6UE7 - chains A and C of the 6 polymer chains in the assembly; structure by electron microscopy, 2.90 A resolution.

[Chain A]
Protein: Immunoglobulin heavy constant alpha 1
Source organism: Homo sapiens
UniProtKB: P01876 (IGHA1_HUMAN); residues 242-472 here correspond to UniProt positions 123-353 (UniProt number = residue number - 119)
Amino-acid sequence (245 residues; numbered 228 to 472; the number before each row is that of its first residue):
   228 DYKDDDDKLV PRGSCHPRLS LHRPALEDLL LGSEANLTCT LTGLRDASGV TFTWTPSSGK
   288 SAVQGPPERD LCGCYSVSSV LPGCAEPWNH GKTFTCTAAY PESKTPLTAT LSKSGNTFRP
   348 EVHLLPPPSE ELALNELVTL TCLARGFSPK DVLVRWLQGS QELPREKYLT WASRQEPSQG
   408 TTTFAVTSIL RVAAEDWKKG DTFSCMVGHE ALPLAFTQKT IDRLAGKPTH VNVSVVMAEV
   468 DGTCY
Disordered / not traced: 228-241, 454-455, 466-472
Sequence notes: expression tag (228-241)
Swiss-Prot annotation at these positions:
  - glycosylation: N263 (N-linked (GlcNAc...) (complex) asparagine)
Disulfides: C266-C323, C369-C432
Covalently attached groups: N-acetylglucosamine (NAG) linked to N263

[Chain C]
Protein: Polymeric immunoglobulin receptor
Source organism: Homo sapiens
UniProtKB: P01833 (PIGR_HUMAN); residues 1-585 here correspond to UniProt positions 19-603 (UniProt number = residue number + 18)
Amino-acid sequence (591 residues; numbered 1 to 591; the number before each row is that of its first residue):
     1 KSPIFGPEEV NSVEGNSVSI TCYYPPTSVN RHTRKYWCRQ GARGGCITLI SSEGYVSSKY
    61 AGRANLTNFP ENGTFVVNIA QLSQDDSGRY KCGLGINSRG LSFDVSLEVS QGPGLLNDTK
   121 VYTVDLGRTV TINCPFKTEN AQKRKSLYKQ IGLYPVLVID SSGYVNPNYT GRIRLDIQGT
   181 GQLLFSVVIN QLRLSDAGQY LCQAGDDSNS NKKNADLQVL KPEPELVYED LRGSVTFHCA
   241 LGPEVANVAK FLCRQSSGEN CDVVVNTLGK RAPAFEGRIL LNPQDKDGSF SVVITGLRKE
   301 DAGRYLCGAH SDGQLQEGSP IQAWQLFVNE ESTIPRSPTV VKGVAGGSVA VLCPYNRKES
   361 KSIKYWCLWE GAQNGRCPLL VDSEGWVKAQ YEGRLSLLEE PGNGTFTVIL NQLTSRDAGF
   421 YWCLTNGDTL WRTTVEIKII EGEPNLKVPG NVTAVLGETL KVPCHFPCKF SSYEKYWCKW
   481 NNTGCQALPS QDEGPSKAFV NCDENSRLVS LTLNLVTRAD EGWYWCGVKQ GHFYGETAAV
   541 YVAVEERKAA GSRDVSLAKA DAAPDEKVLD SGFREIENKA IQDPRHHHHH H
Disordered / not traced: 1, 491-501, 547-591
Sequence notes: expression tag (586-591)
Swiss-Prot annotation at these positions:
  - glycosylation (N-linked (GlcNAc...) asparagine): N65, N72, N117, N168, N403, N451 (complex), N481
Disulfides: C22-C92, C38-C46, C134-C202, C239-C307, C253-C261, C464-C526, C478-C485
Covalently attached groups: N-acetylglucosamine (NAG) linked to N65, N72, N168, N403, N451, N481

[Interface between chain A and chain C]
Pairs across the interface - 10 pairs, chain A then chain C:
  A360(A) with I96(C), hydrophobic; N97(C)
  L361(A) with R34(C); T48(C), hydrogen bond (backbone-side chain); N97(C)
  N362(A) with C46(C); T48(C), hydrogen bond (backbone-side chain)
  E363(A) with R34(C), salt bridge; Y55(C)
  L364(A) with Y55(C), hydrophobic
Also at the interface, not in a pair above, chain C (8 interface residues in all): I47, S51

[Summary]
5 residues of chain A and 8 residues of chain C are in contact; the contacts include 2 hydrogen bonds and 1
salt bridge. Polar pairs include E363(A)-R34(C), L361(A)-T48(C) and N362(A)-T48(C). N-acetylglucosamine is
covalently linked to N263(A).
Here chain A is Immunoglobulin heavy constant alpha 1 and chain C is Polymeric immunoglobulin receptor, both
from Homo sapiens. Entry 6UE7 (Structure of dimeric sIgA complex) was determined by electron microscopy
together with 6UE8, 6UE9 and 6UEA from the same study.
